Entry 6O7X (electron microscopy, 8.70 A resolution (very low resolution: no residue pairs are listed; an interface is given only as per-side residue counts)); this record covers chains i and j of the 31 polymer chains in the assembly.

== Chain i (and j) ==
Name: V-type proton ATPase subunit c
From: Saccharomyces cerevisiae (strain ATCC 204508 / S288c)
Notes: chain j of this document is another copy of the same molecule, construct and numbering; everything in this record applies to it too
UniProt: P25515 (VATL1_YEAST); residue numbers follow UniProt; this construct covers 1-160
Chain sequence (160 residues; numbered 1 to 160; the number before each row is that of its first residue):
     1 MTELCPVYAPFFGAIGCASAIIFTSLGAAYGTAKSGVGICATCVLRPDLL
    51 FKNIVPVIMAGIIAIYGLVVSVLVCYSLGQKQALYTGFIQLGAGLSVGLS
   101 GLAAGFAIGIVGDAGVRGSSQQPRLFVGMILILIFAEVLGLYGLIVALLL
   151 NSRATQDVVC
Not modelled in the structure: 1-2, 160 (chain j: 1-3, 160)
UniProt features mapped onto this chain:
  - site: E137 (Essential for proton translocation)

== Interface between chain i and chain j ==
At this resolution (9 A) residue pairs are not listed: 15 residues of chain i and 17 of chain j lie at the interface.

== In short ==
Chain i and chain j form an interface of 15 and 17 residues respectively.
Chain i and chain j are both V-type proton ATPase subunit c (Saccharomyces cerevisiae (strain ATCC 204508 /
S288c)); the structure, Saccharomyces cerevisiae V-ATPase Stv1-V1VO State 3, was determined by electron
microscopy together with 6O7T, 6O7U, 6O7V and 6O7W from the same study.
